PDB entry 5F0P | X-ray diffraction, 2.78 A resolution | chains B and D of the 4 polymer chains in the assembly

== Chain B ==
Name: Vacuolar protein sorting-associated protein 26A
Organism: Homo sapiens
Reference sequence: O75436 (VP26A_HUMAN); residue numbers follow UniProt; this construct covers 1-321
Chain sequence (321 residues; numbered 1 to 321; the number before each row is that of its first residue):
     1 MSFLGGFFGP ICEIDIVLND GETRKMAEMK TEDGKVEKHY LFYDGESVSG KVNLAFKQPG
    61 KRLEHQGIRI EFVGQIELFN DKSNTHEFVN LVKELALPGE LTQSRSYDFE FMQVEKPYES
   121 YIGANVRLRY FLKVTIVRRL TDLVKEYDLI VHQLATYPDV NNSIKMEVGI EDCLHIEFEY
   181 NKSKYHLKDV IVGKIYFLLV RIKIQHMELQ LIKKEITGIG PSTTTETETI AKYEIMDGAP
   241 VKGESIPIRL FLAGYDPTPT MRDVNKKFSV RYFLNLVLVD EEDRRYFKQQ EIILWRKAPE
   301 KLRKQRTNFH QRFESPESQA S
Disordered / not traced: 1-7, 301-321
Modified / non-standard residues: Mse1 (selenomethionine); Mse26, Mse29, Mse112, Mse166, Mse207, Mse236, Mse261 (selenomethionine; parent Met)
Swiss-Prot annotation at these positions:
  - modified residue: Ser315 (Phosphoserine)
  - mutagenesis: Ile235 to Mse236 (Abolishes interaction with VPS35 and endosomal subcellular location)
Ion coordination: Zn2+: Glu167, His175 (shared with His563(D), His565(D) of chain D)

== Chain D ==
Name: Natural resistance-associated macrophage protein 2
Organism: Homo sapiens
Reference sequence: P49281 (NRAM2_HUMAN); numbering as in UniProt (aligned over 549-560)
Chain sequence (18 residues; each row starts with the number of its first residue):
   549 TAQPELYLMN TMSHHHHH
Disordered / not traced: 549-550, 566
Sequence notes: engineered mutation Mse557 (Leu in P49281); expression tag (561-566)
Modified / non-standard residues: Mse557 (selenomethionine); Mse560 (selenomethionine; parent Met)
Swiss-Prot annotation at these positions:
  - region: Tyr555, Leu556, Asn558, Thr559 (Required for early endosome targeting)
  - mutagenesis: Tyr555 (Y555A: Abolishes localization at early endosomes and leads to localization at late endosomes and lysosomes)
Ion coordination: Zn2+: His563, His565 (shared with Glu167(B), His175(B) of chain B)

== Interface between chain B and chain D ==
Residue-residue contacts (28; chain B residue first):
  Mse166(B) with Thr559(D)
  Glu167(B) with Thr559(D); Mse560(D), hydrogen bond (backbone-backbone); His563(D), salt bridge; His565(D), salt bridge
  Val168(B) with Mse557(D), hydrophobic; Asn558(D)
  Gly169(B) with Mse557(D); Asn558(D), hydrogen bond (backbone-backbone); Mse560(D)
  Ile170(B) with Leu556(D)
  Leu174(B) with Mse557(D), hydrophobic
  His175(B) with Mse560(D); His563(D), hydrogen bond; His565(D)
  Ile176(B) with Mse557(D), hydrophobic
  Leu198(B) with His565(D)
  Arg284(B) with Glu553(D)
  Arg285(B) with Pro552(D); Glu553(D), hydrogen bond (backbone-backbone); Leu554(D); Tyr555(D), hydrogen bond (backbone-backbone)
  Tyr286(B) with Tyr555(D)
  Phe287(B) with Leu554(D), hydrophobic; Tyr555(D), hydrogen bond (backbone-backbone); Leu556(D); Mse557(D), hydrogen bond (backbone-backbone)
  Lys288(B) with Mse557(D)
Other interface residues (no listed pair), chain B (16 interface residues in all): Glu171, Leu278
Interface features reported in the paper:
  - hot spots on chain B (mutagenesis) - V168N/F287A: abolished binding to Natural resistance-associated macrophage protein 2 (chain D)

== Overview ==
Chain B and chain D form an interface of 16 and 11 residues respectively; the contacts include 7 hydrogen
bonds and 2 salt bridges. Polar pairs include Glu167(B)-His563(D), Glu167(B)-His565(D) and
His175(B)-His563(D). The paper reports that V168N/F287A of chain B abolish binding to Natural
resistance-associated macrophage protein 2 (chain D).
Chain B is Vacuolar protein sorting-associated protein 26A and chain D is Natural resistance-associated
macrophage protein 2, both from Homo sapiens; the structure, Structure of retromer VPS26-VPS35 subunits bound
to SNX3 and DMT1(L557M) (SeMet labeled), was determined by X-ray diffraction together with 5F0J, 5F0K, 5F0L
and 5F0M from the same study.
